4Y75 - chains T and U of the 32 polymer chains in the assembly; structure by X-ray diffraction, 2.80 A resolution.

== Chain T ==
Molecule: Probable proteasome subunit alpha type-7
Organism: Saccharomyces cerevisiae (strain ATCC 204508 / S288c)
Notes: EC 3.4.25.1
Reference sequence: P21242 (PSA7_YEAST); residues -3 to 284 here correspond to UniProt positions 1-288 (UniProt number = residue number + 4)
Chain sequence (288 residues; each row starts with the number of its first residue; numbers below 1 keep their minus sign (Met-3 is residue -3)):
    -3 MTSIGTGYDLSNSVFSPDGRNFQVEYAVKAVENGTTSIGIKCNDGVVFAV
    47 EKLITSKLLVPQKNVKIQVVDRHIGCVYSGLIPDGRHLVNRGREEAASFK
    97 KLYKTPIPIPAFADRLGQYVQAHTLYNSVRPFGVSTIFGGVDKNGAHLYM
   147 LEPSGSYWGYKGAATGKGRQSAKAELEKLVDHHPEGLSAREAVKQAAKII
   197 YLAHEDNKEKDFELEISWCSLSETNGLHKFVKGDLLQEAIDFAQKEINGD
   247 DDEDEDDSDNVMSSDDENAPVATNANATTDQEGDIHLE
Not modelled in the structure: -3 to 1, 245-284
Curated features (UniProtKB/Swiss-Prot):
  - modified residue: Thr-2 (N-acetylthreonine)

== Chain U ==
Molecule: Proteasome subunit alpha type-1
Organism: Saccharomyces cerevisiae (strain ATCC 204508 / S288c)
Notes: EC 3.4.25.1
Reference sequence: P21243 (PSA1_YEAST); residues -8 to 243 here correspond to UniProt positions 1-252 (UniProt number = residue number + 9)
Chain sequence (252 residues; numbered -8 to 243; the number before each row is that of its first residue; numbers below 1 keep their minus sign (Met-8 is residue -8)):
    -8 MSGAAAASAAGYDRHITIFSPEGRLYQVEYAFKATNQTNINSLAVRGKDC
    42 TVVISQKKVPDKLLDPTTVSYIFCISRTIGMVVNGPIPDARNAALRAKAE
    92 AAEFRYKYGYDMPCDVLAKRMANLSQIYTQRAYMRPLGVILTFVSVDEEL
   142 GPSIYKTDPAGYYVGYKATATGPKQQEITTNLENHFKKSKIDHINEESWE
   192 KVVEFAITHMIDALGTEFSKNDLEVGVATKDKFFTLSAENIEERLVAIAE
   242 QD
Not modelled in the structure: -8 to 1, 243

== Chain T / chain U interface ==
Pairs across the interface - 60 pairs, chain T then chain U:
  Thr2(T) with His6(U)
  Gly3(T) with His6(U)
  Tyr4(T) with Arg5(U); His6(U); Tyr21(U)
  Ser9(T) with Arg126(U)
  Val10(T) with His6(U); Gln18(U)
  Phe11(T) with Gln18(U), hydrogen bond (backbone-side chain); Tyr21(U); Ala22(U), hydrophobic; Ala25(U), hydrophobic; Arg126(U); Pro127(U); Gly129(U)
  Ser12(T) with Tyr21(U)
  Pro13(T) with Tyr21(U), hydrophobic; Lys24(U), hydrogen bond (backbone-side chain)
  Asp14(T) with Lys24(U)
  Gly15(T) with Tyr21(U); Ala25(U)
  Gln114(T) with Arg82(U), hydrogen bond (side chain-backbone); Asn83(U); Leu86(U)
  Gln117(T) with Pro79(U); Asp80(U); Asn83(U), hydrogen bond; Arg126(U)
  Thr120(T) with Arg126(U), hydrogen bond (backbone-side chain)
  Leu121(T) with Tyr124(U); Arg126(U); Leu128(U), hydrophobic
  Tyr122(T) with Tyr124(U); Met125(U), hydrophobic
  Ser150(T) with Pro79(U)
  Gly151(T) with Pro79(U)
  Ser152(T) with Ile78(U); Pro79(U)
  Tyr153(T) with Arg82(U), hydrogen bond (backbone-side chain)
  Trp154(T) with Leu55(U), hydrophobic; Thr59(U); Val60(U), hydrophobic; Ser61(U); Tyr62(U); Ile78(U), hydrophobic; Arg82(U)
  Gly155(T) with Leu55(U); Asp56(U), hydrogen bond (backbone-backbone); Thr59(U), hydrogen bond (backbone-side chain)
  Tyr156(T) with Leu54(U); Leu55(U); Asp56(U)
  Lys157(T) with Leu54(U), hydrogen bond (backbone-backbone)
  Gly158(T) with Leu54(U)
  Lys169(T) with Leu54(U)
  Leu172(T) with Leu54(U), hydrophobic
  Glu173(T) with Lys53(U), salt bridge; Leu54(U)
  Val176(T) with Leu54(U), hydrophobic
  Asp177(T) with Lys53(U), salt bridge
Other interface residues (no listed pair), chain T (31 interface residues in all): Lys37, Asp110
Other interface residues (no listed pair), chain U (29 interface residues in all): Asp52, Pro57

== Overview ==
31 residues of chain T and 29 residues of chain U are in contact; the contacts include 9 hydrogen bonds and 2
salt bridges. Among the polar pairs are Glu173(T)-Lys53(U), Asp177(T)-Lys53(U) and Phe11(T)-Gln18(U).
Chain T is Probable proteasome subunit alpha type-7 and chain U is Proteasome subunit alpha type-1, both from
Saccharomyces cerevisiae (strain ATCC 204508 / S288c); the structure, Yeast 20S proteasome in complex with
Ac-PAF-ep, was determined by X-ray diffraction (same publication as 4Y69, 4Y6A, 4Y6V, 4Y6Z, 4Y70, 4Y74 and 34
further entries).
